Entry 7YFF (electron microscopy, 3.60 A resolution); this record covers chains A and D of the 4 polymer chains in the assembly.

Chain A:
Molecule: Glutamate receptor ionotropic, NMDA 1
Source organism: Homo sapiens
Reference sequence: Q05586 (NMDZ1_HUMAN); residues 1-840 here = UniProt positions 1-840
Chain sequence (840 residues; row label = number of the first residue in the row):
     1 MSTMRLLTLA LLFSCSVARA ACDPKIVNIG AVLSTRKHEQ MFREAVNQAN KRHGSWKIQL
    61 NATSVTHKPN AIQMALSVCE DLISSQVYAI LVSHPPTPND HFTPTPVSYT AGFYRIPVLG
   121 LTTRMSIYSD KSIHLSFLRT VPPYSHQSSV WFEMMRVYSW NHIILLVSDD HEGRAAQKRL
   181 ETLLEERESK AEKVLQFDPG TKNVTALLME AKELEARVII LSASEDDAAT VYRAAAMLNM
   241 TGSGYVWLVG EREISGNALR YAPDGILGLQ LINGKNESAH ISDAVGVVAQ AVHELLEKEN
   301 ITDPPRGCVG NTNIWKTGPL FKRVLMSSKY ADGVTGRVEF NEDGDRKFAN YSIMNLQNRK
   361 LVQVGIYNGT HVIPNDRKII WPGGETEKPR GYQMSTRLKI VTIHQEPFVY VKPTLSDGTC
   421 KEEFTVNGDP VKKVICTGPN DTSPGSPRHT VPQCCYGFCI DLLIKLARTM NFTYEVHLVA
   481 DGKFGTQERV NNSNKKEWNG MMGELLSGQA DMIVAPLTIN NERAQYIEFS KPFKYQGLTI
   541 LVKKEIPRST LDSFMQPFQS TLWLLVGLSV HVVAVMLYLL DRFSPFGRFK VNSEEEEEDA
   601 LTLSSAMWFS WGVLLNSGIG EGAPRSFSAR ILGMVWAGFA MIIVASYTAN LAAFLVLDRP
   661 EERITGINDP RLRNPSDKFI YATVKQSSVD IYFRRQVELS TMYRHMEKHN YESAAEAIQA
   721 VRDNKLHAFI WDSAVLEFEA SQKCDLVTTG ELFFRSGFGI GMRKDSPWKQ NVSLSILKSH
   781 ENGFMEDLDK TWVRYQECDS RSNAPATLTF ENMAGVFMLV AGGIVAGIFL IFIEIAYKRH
Not modelled in the structure: 1-37, 54-56, 98-102, 296-299, 443-445, 586-601, 799-803
Cystine bridges: C79-C308, C420-C454, C436-C455, C744-C798
Glycans and other covalent adducts: N-acetylglucosamine (NAG) linked to N61, N276, N368, N471, N771
Ligand contacts: glycine (GLY): F484, P516, L517, T518, R523, S687, S688, W731, D732, F758
Swiss-Prot annotation at these positions:
  - region: L603 to P624 (Pore-forming)
  - binding site (glycine): P516, T518, R523, S688, D732
  - glycosylation (N-linked (GlcNAc...) asparagine): N61, N203, N239, N276, N300, N350, N368, N440, N471, N491, N674, N771
  - natural variant: R217 (R217W: In NDHMSR), D227 (D227H: In NDHMSR; uncertain significance), R306 (R306Q: Found in a patient with schizophrenia; uncertain significance), D552 (D552E: In NDHMSD), P557 (P557R: In NDHMSD), S560 (S560SS: In NDHMSD), G618 (G618R: In NDHMSD), G620 (G620R: In NDHMSD), A637 (A637S: In NDHMSD; uncertain significance; A637V: In NDHMSD; uncertain significance), G638 (G638A: In NDHMSD; G638V: In NDHMSD), M641 (M641I: In NDHMSD; M641L: In NDHMSD; M641V: In NDHMSD), I642 (I642T: In NDHMSD; uncertain significance), 13 further natural variant entries in UniProt
  - mutagenesis: I642 (I642L: Slight decrease in glutamate and glycine agonist potency; mutant channels are activated at 2-fold higher glutamate and glycine concentrations), V644 (V644M: Increase in glutamate and glycine agonist potency; mutant channels are activated lower glutamate and glycine concentrations), A653 (A653G: Increase in glutamate and glycine agonist potency; mutant channels are activated lower glutamate and glycine concentrations), M813 (M813V: Slight decrease in glycine agonist potency; no effect on glutamate agonist potency)

Chain D:
Molecule: Glutamate receptor ionotropic, NMDA 2D
Source organism: Homo sapiens
Reference sequence: O15399 (NMDE4_HUMAN); residues 1-879 here = UniProt positions 1-879
Chain sequence (891 residues; numbered 1 to 891; the number before each row is that of its first residue):
     1 MRGAGGPRGP RGPAKMLLLL ALACASPFPE EAPGPGGAGG PGGGLGGARP LNVALVFSGP
    61 AYAAEAARLG PAVAAAVRSP GLDVRPVALV LNGSDPRSLV LQLCDLLSGL RVHGVVFEDD
   121 SRAPAVAPIL DFLSAQTSLP IVAVHGGAAL VLTPKEKGST FLQLGSSTEQ QLQVIFEVLE
   181 EYDWTSFVAV TTRAPGHRAF LSYIEVLTDG SLVGWEHRGA LTLDPGAGEA VLSAQLRSVS
   241 AQIRLLFCAR EEAEPVFRAA EEAGLTGSGY VWFMVGPQLA GGGGSGAPGE PPLLPGGAPL
   301 PAGLFAVRSA GWRDDLARRV AAGVAVVARG AQALLRDYGF LPELGHDCRA QNRTHRGESL
   361 HRYFMNITWD NRDYSFNEDG FLVNPSLVVI SLTRDRTWEV VGSWEQQTLR LKYPLWSRYG
   421 RFLQPVDDTQ HLTVATLEER PFVIVEPADP ISGTCIRDSV PCRSQLNRTH SPPPDAPRPE
   481 KRCCKGFCID ILKRLAHTIG FSYDLYLVTN GKHGKKIDGV WNGMIGEVFY QRADMAIGSL
   541 TINEERSEIV DFSVPFVETG ISVMVARSNG TVSPSAFLEP YSPAVWVMMF VMCLTVVAVT
   601 VFIFEYLSPV GYNRSLATGK RPGGSTFTIG KSIWLLWALV FNNSVPVENP RGTTSKIMVL
   661 VWAFFAVIFL ASYTANLAAF MIQEEYVDTV SGLSDRKFQR PQEQYPPLKF GTVPNGSTEK
   721 NIRSNYPDMH SYMVRYNQPR VEEALTQLKA GKLDAFIYDA AVLNYMARKD EGCKLVTIGS
   781 GKVFATTGYG IALHKGSRWK RPIDLALLQF LGDDEIEMLE RLWLSGICHN DKIEVMSSKL
   841 DIDNMAGVFY MLLVAMGLSL LVFAWEHLVY WRLRHCLGPA ASAWSHPQFE K
Not modelled in the structure: 1-59, 79-80, 93, 123, 157, 222-228, 281-298, 350-353, 424-428, 468-478, 608-626, 738, 870-891
Construct notes: expression tag (880-891)
Cystine bridges: C104-C348, C455-C483, C462-C484, C773-C828
Ligand contacts: glycine (7RC; (2R)-4-(3-phosphonopropyl)piperazine-2-carboxylic acid): H513, S539, L540, T541, R546, V713, P714, G716, S717, T718, Y758, D759, Y789
Swiss-Prot annotation at these positions:
  - region: K631 to P650 (Pore-forming)
  - binding site (L-glutamate): S539, T541, R546, S717, T718, D759
  - site: N642 (Functional determinant of NMDA receptors)
  - glycosylation (N-linked (GlcNAc...) asparagine): N92, N352, N366, N384, N467, N569
  - natural variant: P140 (P140S: In a breast cancer sample), G286 (G286R: In a breast cancer sample), L466 (L466V: Found in a patient with schizophrenia; uncertain significance), E527 (E527G: In a breast cancer sample), M592 (M592L: Found in a patient with autism spectrum disorder; uncertain significance), V667 (V667I: In DEE46), M733 (M733V: Found in a patient with schizophrenia; uncertain significance), R872 (R872H: Found in a patient with schizophrenia; uncertain significance)
  - mutagenesis: P580 (P580R: Changed glutamate-gated calcium ion channel activity characterized by increased glutamate and glycine potency), M845 (M845V: Increased glutamate and glycine agonist potency)

Chain A / chain D interface:
Pairs across the interface (105; chain A residue first):
  I519(A) - L808(D)  hydrophobic
  N520(A) - L808(D)
  N521(A) - L805(D)  hydrogen bond (side chain-backbone)
  N521(A) - Q809(D)
  A524(A) - R801(D)  hydrogen bond (backbone-side chain)
  A524(A) - L805(D)
  A524(A) - L808(D)  hydrophobic
  Q525(A) - R801(D)  hydrogen bond (backbone-side chain)
  K531(A) - S553(D)
  Y535(A) - P555(D)
  Y535(A) - E558(D)
  Y535(A) - S780(D)
  Y535(A) - T786(D)
  Y535(A) - T787(D)
  Y535(A) - G788(D)
  F554(A) - F664(D)  hydrophobic
  F554(A) - I668(D)  hydrophobic
  W563(A) - F664(D)  hydrophobic
  W608(A) - K656(D)
  W608(A) - I657(D)  hydrophobic
  W608(A) - L660(D)  hydrophobic
  W611(A) - L660(D)  hydrophobic
  L615(A) - L660(D)  hydrophobic
  L615(A) - A663(D)
  L615(A) - F664(D)  hydrophobic
  L615(A) - V667(D)
  N616(A) - N643(D)
  N616(A) - V667(D)
  S617(A) - L639(D)
  S617(A) - N643(D)
  S617(A) - L660(D)
  S617(A) - A663(D)
  G618(A) - N643(D)
  G618(A) - N649(D)
  I619(A) - N649(D)
  I619(A) - V659(D)  hydrophobic
  I619(A) - L660(D)  hydrophobic
  Y647(A) - I668(D)
  Y647(A) - A671(D)  hydrophobic
  T648(A) - A671(D)
  L651(A) - S672(D)
  L651(A) - A675(D)  hydrophobic
  A652(A) - A675(D)
  V656(A) - A678(D)
  V656(A) - A679(D)  hydrophobic
  V656(A) - I682(D)  hydrophobic
  R659(A) - I682(D)
  R659(A) - E834(D)  salt bridge
  Y692(A) - G812(D)
  R695(A) - G812(D)
  Q696(A) - G812(D)  hydrogen bond (side chain-backbone)
  Q696(A) - D813(D)
  S733(A) - S780(D)
  L752(A) - S780(D)
  F754(A) - L811(D)
  R755(A) - E558(D)  salt bridge
  R755(A) - L811(D)
  S756(A) - L811(D)
  K764(A) - R801(D)
  Q770(A) - K795(D)
  L774(A) - E544(D)
  L777(A) - I542(D)  hydrophobic
  L777(A) - S547(D)
  K778(A) - E544(D)
  E781(A) - A785(D)
  E781(A) - T786(D)
  N782(A) - N725(D)  hydrogen bond (backbone-side chain)
  N782(A) - F784(D)
  E786(A) - G692(D)
  E786(A) - S694(D)
  E786(A) - Y726(D)
  E786(A) - V783(D)
  E786(A) - F784(D)
  K790(A) - S694(D)
  R794(A) - S691(D)  hydrogen bond (side chain-backbone)
  R794(A) - K782(D)
  P805(A) - A679(D)
  P805(A) - F680(D)  hydrophobic
  A806(A) - N676(D)
  T807(A) - P580(D)
  T807(A) - F680(D)
  L808(A) - P580(D)
  L808(A) - Y581(D)
  L808(A) - S582(D)  hydrogen bond (backbone-backbone)
  L808(A) - V585(D)
  L808(A) - N676(D)
  T809(A) - S582(D)
  T809(A) - V585(D)
  N812(A) - Y581(D)  hydrogen bond
  N812(A) - S672(D)  hydrogen bond
  M813(A) - V585(D)
  M813(A) - M588(D)  hydrophobic
  M813(A) - M589(D)
  V816(A) - F665(D)  hydrophobic
  F817(A) - M588(D)  hydrophobic
  F817(A) - M589(D)
  F817(A) - M592(D)  hydrophobic
  L819(A) - F664(D)  hydrophobic
  V820(A) - V596(D)  hydrophobic
  I824(A) - M658(D)  hydrophobic
  L830(A) - T654(D)
  I831(A) - I603(D)  hydrophobic
  I831(A) - Y606(D)  hydrophobic
  I831(A) - T654(D)
  E834(A) - T653(D)
Other interface residues (no listed pair), chain A (63 interface residues in all): P532, G612, V644, L655, E737, K769, G823, G827
Other interface residues (no listed pair), chain D (68 interface residues in all): N543, E548, F552, V599, V661, T674, K800

Summary:
63 residues of chain A and 68 residues of chain D are in contact; the contacts include 9 hydrogen bonds and 2
salt bridges. Polar contacts include R659(A)-E834(D), R755(A)-E558(D) and N521(A)-L805(D). Chain A binds
glycine. Chain D binds glycine.
Here chain A is Glutamate receptor ionotropic, NMDA 1 and chain D is Glutamate receptor ionotropic, NMDA 2D,
both from Homo sapiens. Entry 7YFF (Structure of GluN1a-GluN2D NMDA receptor in complex with agonist glycine
and competitive antagonist CPP) was determined by electron microscopy (same publication as 7YFG, 7YFH, 7YFI,
7YFL, 7YFM, 7YFO, 7YFR and 8HDK).
